8OUV - chain A; structure by X-ray diffraction, 1.78 A resolution.

Chain A:
Name: Hepatocyte growth factor receptor
From: Homo sapiens
Notes: EC 2.7.10.1
UniProt: P08581 (MET_HUMAN); residue numbers follow UniProt; this construct covers 1038-1346
Sequence (309 residues; numbered 1038 to 1346; the number before each row is that of its first residue):
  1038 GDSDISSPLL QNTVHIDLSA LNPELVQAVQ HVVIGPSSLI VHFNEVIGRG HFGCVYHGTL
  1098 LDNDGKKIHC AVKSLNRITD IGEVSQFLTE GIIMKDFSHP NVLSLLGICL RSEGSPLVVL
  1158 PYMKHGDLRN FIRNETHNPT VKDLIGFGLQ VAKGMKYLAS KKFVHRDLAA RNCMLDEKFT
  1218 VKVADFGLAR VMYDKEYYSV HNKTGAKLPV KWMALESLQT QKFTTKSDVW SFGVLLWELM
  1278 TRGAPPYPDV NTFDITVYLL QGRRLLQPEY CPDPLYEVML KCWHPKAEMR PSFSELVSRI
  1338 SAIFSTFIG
Not modelled in the structure: 1038-1052
Differences from the reference sequence: engineered mutation Val1228 (Asp in P08581)
Ligand contacts: W3R (5-(1H-indazol-7-yl)-1-[(1S)-1-phenylethyl]pyrimidine-2,4-dione): Lys1110, Leu1112, Phe1124, Glu1127, Gly1128, Met1131, Phe1134, Val1139, Leu1140, Ser1141, Leu1142, Ile1145, Val1155, Leu1157, Leu1195, Phe1200, His1202, Val1220, Ala1221, Asp1222, Phe1223, Ala1226, Arg1227
UniProt features mapped onto this chain:
  - active site: Asp1204 (Proton acceptor)
  - binding site (ATP): Ile1084 to Val1092, Lys1110
  - modified residue: Tyr1230 (Phosphotyrosine), Tyr1234 (Phosphotyrosine), Tyr1235 (Phosphotyrosine), Thr1289 (Phosphothreonine)
  - natural variant: Val1092 (V1092I: In RCCP), His1094 (H1094L: In RCCP; H1094R: In RCCP; H1094Y: In RCCP), His1106 (H1106D: In RCCP), Met1131 (M1131T: In RCCP), Thr1173 (T1173I: In HCC), Val1188 (V1188L: In RCCP), Leu1195 (L1195V: In RCCP), Val1220 (V1220I: In RCCP), Tyr1230 (Y1230C: In RCCP; Y1230D: In RCCP; Y1230H: In RCCP), Tyr1234 (Y1234C: In DA11), Lys1244 (K1244R: In HCC), Met1250 (M1250I: In HCC; M1250T: In RCCP), 1 further natural variant entry in UniProt
  - mutagenesis: Tyr1234 (Y1234F: Complete loss of kinase activity and of ligand-induced ubiquitination. Alters interaction with PTPN1 and PTPN2. Loss of interaction with PTPN1 and PTPN2; when associated with F-1235), Tyr1235 (Y1235F: Complete loss of kinase activity. Alters interaction with PTPN1 and PTPN2. Loss of interaction with PTPN1 and PTPN2; when associated with F-1234), Tyr1313 (Y1313F: No effect on ligand-induced CBL-mediated ubiquitination; when associated with F-1349, F-1356 and F-1365)
Reported in the primary citation:
  - binding site for W3R: Lys1110, Leu1225, Arg1227
  - contacts within the chain: Lys1110-Asp1222
  - mutagenesis - D1228V: increased binding to W3R
  - post-translational modification sites: Tyr1234

Summary:
Chain A binds compound W3R. From UniProt: active-site residue Asp1204, 10 ATP-binding residues and 3
mutagenesis sites. The paper reports a binding site for W3R at Lys1110, Leu1225 and Arg1227; D1228V increases
binding to W3R.
Chain A is Hepatocyte growth factor receptor (Homo sapiens); the structure, Crystal structure of D1228V c-MET
bound by compound 15, was determined by X-ray diffraction together with 8OUU, 8OV7, 8OVZ, 8OW3 and 8OWG from
the same study.
